Entry 7A4M (electron microscopy, 1.22 A resolution); this record covers chain A.

# Chain A
Molecule: Ferritin heavy chain
Organism: Mus musculus
Notes: EC 1.16.3.1
UniProt: P09528 (FRIH_MOUSE); residues 5-176 here correspond to UniProt positions 6-177 (UniProt number = residue number + 1)
Sequence (172 residues; each row starts with the number of its first residue):
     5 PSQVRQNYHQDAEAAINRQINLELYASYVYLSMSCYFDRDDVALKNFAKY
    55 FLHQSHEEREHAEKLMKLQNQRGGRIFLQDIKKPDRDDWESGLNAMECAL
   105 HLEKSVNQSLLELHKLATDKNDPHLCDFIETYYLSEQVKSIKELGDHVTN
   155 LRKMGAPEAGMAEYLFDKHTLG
Metal / ion sites: Zn2+: E27, E62, H65
Swiss-Prot annotation at these positions:
  - binding site (Fe cation): E27, E62, H65, E107, Q141

# In short
E27, E62 and H65 form the Zn2+ site. UniProt lists 5 Fe cation-binding residues.
Chain A is Ferritin heavy chain (Mus musculus); the structure, Cryo-EM structure of mouse heavy-chain
apoferritin at 1.22 A, was determined by electron microscopy (same publication as 7A5V).
